7C99 - chains B and C of the 5 polymer chains in the assembly; structure by electron microscopy, 3.36 A resolution.

[Chain B (and C)]
Protein: Meiotic recombination protein DMC1/LIM15 homolog
Source organism: Homo sapiens
Notes: chain C of this document is another copy of the same molecule, construct and numbering; everything in this record applies to it too
UniProt: Q14565 (DMC1_HUMAN); residue numbers follow UniProt; this construct covers 1-340
Sequence (340 residues; each row starts with the number of its first residue):
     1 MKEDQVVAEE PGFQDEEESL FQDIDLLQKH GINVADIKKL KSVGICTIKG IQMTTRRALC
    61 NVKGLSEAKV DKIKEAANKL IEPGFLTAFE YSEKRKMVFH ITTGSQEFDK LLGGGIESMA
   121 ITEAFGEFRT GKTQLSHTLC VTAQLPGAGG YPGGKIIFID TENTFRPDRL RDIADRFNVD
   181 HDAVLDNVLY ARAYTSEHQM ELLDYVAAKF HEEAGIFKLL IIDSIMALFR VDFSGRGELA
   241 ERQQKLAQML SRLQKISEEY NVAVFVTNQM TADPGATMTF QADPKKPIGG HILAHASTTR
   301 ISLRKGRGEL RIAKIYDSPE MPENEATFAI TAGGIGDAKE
Disordered / not traced: 1-21, 277-283, 338-340
Metal / ion sites: Ca2+: Glu162 (together with AMP-PNP)
Small-molecule neighbours:
  - AMP-PNP (ANP; phosphoaminophosphonic acid-adenylate ester), molecule 1: Phe128, Arg129, Thr130, Gly131, Lys132, Thr133, Gln134, Glu162, Arg169, Glu309, Arg311, Ile330, Thr331, Ala332
  - AMP-PNP (ANP), molecule 2: Ala294, His295, Ser297, Asp317, Ser318, Pro319, Glu320, Met321, Pro322, Glu323
Swiss-Prot annotation at these positions:
  - binding site (ATP): Gly126 to Thr133
  - binding site (dsDNA): Arg230, Arg236, Arg242
  - binding site (ssDNA): Arg230, Phe233, Arg236, Arg242, Arg311
  - mutagenesis: Arg230 (R230A: Abolishes binding to ssDNA or dsDNA), Phe233 (F233A: Abolishes binding to ssDNA), Arg236 (R236A: Abolishes binding to ssDNA or dsDNA), Arg242 (R242A: Abolishes binding to ssDNA or dsDNA), Glu258 (E258A/Q: Decreases octamer stability), Arg311 (R311A: Abolishes binding to ssDNA)
What the authors report for this chain:
  - binding site for the 9-nt DNA strand: Arg242, Gln244
  - specificity-determining residues: Gln244, Pro274, Gly275

[Interface between chain B and chain C]
Residue-residue contacts (55; chain B residue first):
  Gly126(B) with His295(C)
  Glu127(B) with His291(C); His295(C), hydrogen bond (backbone-side chain)
  Phe128(B) with Ala294(C), hydrophobic; Arg300(C); Asp317(C)
  Gln134(B) with Pro319(C), hydrogen bond (side chain-backbone)
  Ile157(B) with Phe85(C), hydrophobic
  Asn163(B) with Met119(C), hydrogen bond (side chain-backbone); Glu258(C), hydrogen bond
  Thr164(B) with Pro319(C)
  Phe165(B) with Tyr91(C)
  Arg166(B) with Arg95(C); Glu117(C), salt bridge; Thr298(C); Glu320(C)
  Pro167(B) with Ser92(C); Arg95(C)
  Leu185(B) with Ala88(C); Phe89(C), hydrogen bond (backbone-backbone)
  Asp186(B) with Thr87(C)
  Val188(B) with Thr87(C); Ala88(C), hydrogen bond (backbone-backbone)
  Leu189(B) with Leu86(C)
  Tyr190(B) with Phe85(C); Leu86(C), hydrogen bond (backbone-backbone); Tyr91(C), hydrophobic
  Ala191(B) with Gly84(C); Phe85(C), hydrophobic
  Arg192(B) with Glu258(C), salt bridge
  Tyr194(B) with Lys49(C); Gln52(C); Met53(C), hydrophobic; Glu258(C)
  Thr195(B) with Thr55(C)
  Glu197(B) with Arg56(C)
  Glu201(B) with Arg56(C), salt bridge
  Tyr205(B) with Pro83(C); Phe85(C), hydrophobic
  Val206(B) with Phe85(C), hydrophobic
  Arg230(B) with Ile292(C)
  Val231(B) with Ala247(C); Gln248(C), hydrogen bond (backbone-side chain); Ser251(C)
  Asp232(B) with Thr55(C); Arg57(C), hydrogen bond (backbone-side chain)
  Phe233(B) with Arg57(C)
  Gly235(B) with Gln244(C)
  Glu238(B) with Arg57(C), salt bridge
  Gln269(B) with His295(C)
  Met270(B) with His291(C); His295(C)
  Pro274(B) with Arg236(C), hydrogen bond (backbone-side chain); Leu239(C), hydrophobic
  Lys285(B) with His291(C)
Other interface residues (no listed pair), chain B (45 interface residues in all): Arg129, Lys132, Glu162, Arg169, Arg171, His198, Leu202, Thr271, Ala272, Gly275, Lys305, Gly308
Other interface residues (no listed pair), chain C (38 interface residues in all): Thr54, Ala120, Gln254, Glu323

[In short]
45 residues of chain B and 38 residues of chain C are in contact, with 10 hydrogen bonds and 4 salt bridges.
Polar contacts include Arg166(B)-Glu117(C), Arg192(B)-Glu258(C) and Glu201(B)-Arg56(C). Bound to chain B:
AMP-PNP. From the paper: a binding site for the 9-nt DNA strand at Arg242(B) and Gln244(B); specificity
determinants Gln244(B), Pro274(B) and Gly275(B).
Both chains are Meiotic recombination protein DMC1/LIM15 homolog (Homo sapiens). Entry 7C99 (Human DMC1
post-synaptic complexes with mismatched dsDNA) was determined by electron microscopy together with 7C9C, 7C98,
7C9A and 7CGY from the same study.
